Entry 7N9Z (electron microscopy, 2.19 A resolution); this record covers chains F and I of the 4 polymer chains in the assembly.

[Chain F]
Molecule: Cytochrome o ubiquinol oxidase, subunit I
Organism: Escherichia coli
Notes: EC 1.10.3.-
UniProt: H4KCU1 (H4KCU1_ECOLX); numbering as in UniProt (aligned over 1-663)
Amino-acid sequence (663 residues; numbered 1 to 663; the number before each row is that of its first residue):
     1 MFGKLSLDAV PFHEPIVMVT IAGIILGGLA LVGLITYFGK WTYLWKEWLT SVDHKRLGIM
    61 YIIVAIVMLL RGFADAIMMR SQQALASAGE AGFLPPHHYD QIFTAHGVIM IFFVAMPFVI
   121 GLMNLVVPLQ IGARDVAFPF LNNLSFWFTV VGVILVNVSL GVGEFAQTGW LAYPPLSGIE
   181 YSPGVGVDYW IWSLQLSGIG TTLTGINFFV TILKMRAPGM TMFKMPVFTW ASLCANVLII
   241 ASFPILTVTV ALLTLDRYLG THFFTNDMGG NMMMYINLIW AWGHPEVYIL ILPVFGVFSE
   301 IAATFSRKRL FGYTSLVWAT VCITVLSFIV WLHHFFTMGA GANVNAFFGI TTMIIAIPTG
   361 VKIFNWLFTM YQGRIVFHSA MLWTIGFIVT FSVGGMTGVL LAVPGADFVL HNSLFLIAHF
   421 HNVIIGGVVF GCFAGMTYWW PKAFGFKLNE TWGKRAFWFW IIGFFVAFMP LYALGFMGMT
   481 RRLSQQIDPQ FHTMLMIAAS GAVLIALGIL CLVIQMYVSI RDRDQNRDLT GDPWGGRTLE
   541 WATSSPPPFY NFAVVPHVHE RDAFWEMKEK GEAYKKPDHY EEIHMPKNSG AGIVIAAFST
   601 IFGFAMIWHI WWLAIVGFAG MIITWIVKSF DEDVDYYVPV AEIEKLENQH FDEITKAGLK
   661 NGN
Unresolved in the structure: 659-663
Ion coordination: heme Fe: His106, His421; Zn2+: Met273 (shared with 2 residues of chain G; Met106(I) of chain I); Cu ion: His284, His333, His334; heme o Fe near His419 (its only coordinating residue here)
Ligand contacts:
  - 1,2-Distearoyl-sn-glycerophosphoethanolamine (3PE), molecule 1: Ala137, Phe138, Pro139, Phe140, Leu141, Leu144, Phe148, Trp192, Ile199, Leu203, Phe602, Phe618, Met621, Trp625, Lys628
  - 1,2-Distearoyl-sn-glycerophosphoethanolamine (3PE), molecule 2: Val248, Ala251, Phe618, Ile622, Trp625, Ile626, Lys628, Ser629
  - heme (HEM): Phe73, Ala76, Met79, Arg80, Gln83, Phe103, His106, Gly107, Met110, Ile111, Ala115, Gly169, Trp170, Leu414, Ile417, Phe420, His421, Ile424, Ile425, Val429, Trp460, Phe468, Arg481, Arg482, Ile505
  - heme o (HEO): Trp170, Trp280, Val287, Tyr288, Leu290, Ile291, His333, His334, Thr352, Ala356, Thr359, Gly360, Ile363, Phe364, Phe391, Ser392, Gly395, Met396, Gly398, Val399, Leu401, Ala402, Asp407, His411, Asn412, Leu416, His419, Phe420, Val423, Ile424, Val428, Arg481
  - Ubiquinone-8 (UQ8): Val10, Ile16, Val17, Met18, Thr20, Ile21, Ile24, Ile25, Val67, Met68, Leu70, Arg71, Ala74, Asp75, Met78, His98, Gln101, Ile102, Ala105, Val153, Ile154, Asn157, Val158, Leu160, Gly161, Val162
What the authors report for this chain:
  - conformationally variable residues (side-chain flip): His98
  - contacts within the chain: Glu14-His98
  - binding site for Ubiquinone-8: Arg71, Asp75
  - Zn2+ coordination: Met273

[Chain I]
Molecule: Cytochrome o ubiquinol oxidase, subunit IV
Organism: Escherichia coli
Notes: EC 1.10.3.-
UniProt: I2RK84 (I2RK84_ECOLX); numbering as in UniProt (aligned over 1-109)
Amino-acid sequence (109 residues; numbered 1 to 109; the number before each row is that of its first residue):
     1 MSHSTDHSGA SHGSVKTYMT GFILSIILTV IPFWMVMTGA ASPAVILGTI LAMAVVQVLV
    61 HLVCFLHMNT KSDEGWNMTA FVFTVLIIAI LVVGSIWIMW NLNYNMMMH
Unresolved in the structure: 1-11
Ion coordination: Zn2+: Met106 (shared with Met273(F) of chain F; 2 residues of chain G)
What the authors report for this chain:
  - Zn2+ coordination: Met106

[Interface between chain F and chain I]
Residue-residue contacts (30; chain F residue first):
  Leu213(F) with Trp76(I), hydrophobic
  Lys214(F) with Asp73(I), salt bridge
  Val237(F) with Phe83(I), hydrophobic
  Ile245(F) with Leu91(I), hydrophobic
  Asn271(F) with Met99(I); Asn103(I), hydrogen bond
  Met273(F) with Met99(I), hydrophobic; Leu102(I), hydrophobic; Asn103(I); Met106(I), hydrophobic
  Met274(F) with Met99(I)
  Asn277(F) with Ser95(I), hydrogen bond; Ile98(I)
  Phe328(F) with Ile87(I), hydrophobic; Ile90(I)
  Ile329(F) with Ile90(I), hydrophobic
  Trp331(F) with Ile98(I), hydrophobic
  Leu332(F) with Ile98(I), hydrophobic
  Phe335(F) with Ile98(I), hydrophobic
  Met338(F) with Leu102(I), hydrophobic; Met106(I)
  Gly339(F) with Leu102(I); Asn105(I), hydrogen bond (backbone-side chain)
  Ala340(F) with Asn101(I); Leu102(I); Asn105(I), hydrogen bond (backbone-side chain)
  Gly341(F) with Asn105(I), hydrogen bond (backbone-side chain)
  Val344(F) with Trp97(I), hydrophobic; Asn101(I)
  Phe348(F) with Ile98(I), hydrophobic
Also at the interface, not in a pair above, chain F (25 interface residues in all): Met222, Ala241, Ala281, Val325, Asn343, Phe347
Also at the interface, not in a pair above, chain I (16 interface residues in all): Gly94

[Summary]
25 residues of chain F and 16 residues of chain I are in contact; the contacts include 5 hydrogen bonds and 1
salt bridge. Among the polar pairs are Lys214(F)-Asp73(I), Asn271(F)-Asn103(I) and Asn277(F)-Ser95(I). The
paper reports a binding site for Ubiquinone-8 at Arg71(F) and Asp75(F); Zn2+ coordination by Met273(F) and
Met106(I).
Chain F is Cytochrome o ubiquinol oxidase, subunit I and chain I is Cytochrome o ubiquinol oxidase, subunit
IV, both from Escherichia coli; the structure, E. coli cytochrome bo3 in MSP nanodisc, was determined by
electron microscopy together with 7CUB, 7CUQ and 7CUW from the same study.
